Entry 4LWU (X-ray diffraction, 1.14 A resolution); this record covers chain A.

[Chain A]
Molecule: E3 ubiquitin-protein ligase Mdm2
From: Xenopus laevis
Notes: EC 6.3.2.-; fragment: N-terminal Domain
Reference sequence: P56273 (MDM2_XENLA); residues 21-105 here = UniProt positions 21-105
Chain sequence (85 residues; each row starts with the number of its first residue):
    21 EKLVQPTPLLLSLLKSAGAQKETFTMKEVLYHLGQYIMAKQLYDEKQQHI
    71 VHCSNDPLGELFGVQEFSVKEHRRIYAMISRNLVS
Sequence notes: engineered mutation Leu50 (Ile in P56273), His92 (Pro in P56273), Ile95 (Leu in P56273)
Ligand contacts: 20U ((2'S,3R,4'S,5'R)-N-(4-carbamoylphenyl)-6-chloro-4'-(3-chloro-2-fluorophenyl)-2'-(2,2-dimethylpropyl)-2-oxo-1,2-dihydrospiro[indole-3,3'-pyrrolidine]-5'-carboxamide): Leu50, Leu53, Gly54, Ile57, Met58, Tyr63, His69, Val71, Phe82, Phe87, Val89, Lys90, His92, Ile95, Tyr96

[Summary]
Ligands of chain A: compound 20U.
Chain A is E3 ubiquitin-protein ligase Mdm2 (Xenopus laevis); the structure, The 1.14A Crystal Structure of
Humanized Xenopus MDM2 with RO5499252, was determined by X-ray diffraction (same publication as 4LWT).
